8KG6 - chains 6 and I of the 20 polymer chains in the assembly; structure by electron microscopy, 3.07 A resolution.

== Chain 6 ==
Molecule: DNA replication licensing factor MCM6
Organism: Saccharomyces cerevisiae S288C
Notes: EC 3.6.4.12
UniProt: P53091 (MCM6_YEAST); residue numbers follow UniProt; this construct covers 1-1017
Sequence (1017 residues; numbered 1 to 1017; the number before each row is that of its first residue):
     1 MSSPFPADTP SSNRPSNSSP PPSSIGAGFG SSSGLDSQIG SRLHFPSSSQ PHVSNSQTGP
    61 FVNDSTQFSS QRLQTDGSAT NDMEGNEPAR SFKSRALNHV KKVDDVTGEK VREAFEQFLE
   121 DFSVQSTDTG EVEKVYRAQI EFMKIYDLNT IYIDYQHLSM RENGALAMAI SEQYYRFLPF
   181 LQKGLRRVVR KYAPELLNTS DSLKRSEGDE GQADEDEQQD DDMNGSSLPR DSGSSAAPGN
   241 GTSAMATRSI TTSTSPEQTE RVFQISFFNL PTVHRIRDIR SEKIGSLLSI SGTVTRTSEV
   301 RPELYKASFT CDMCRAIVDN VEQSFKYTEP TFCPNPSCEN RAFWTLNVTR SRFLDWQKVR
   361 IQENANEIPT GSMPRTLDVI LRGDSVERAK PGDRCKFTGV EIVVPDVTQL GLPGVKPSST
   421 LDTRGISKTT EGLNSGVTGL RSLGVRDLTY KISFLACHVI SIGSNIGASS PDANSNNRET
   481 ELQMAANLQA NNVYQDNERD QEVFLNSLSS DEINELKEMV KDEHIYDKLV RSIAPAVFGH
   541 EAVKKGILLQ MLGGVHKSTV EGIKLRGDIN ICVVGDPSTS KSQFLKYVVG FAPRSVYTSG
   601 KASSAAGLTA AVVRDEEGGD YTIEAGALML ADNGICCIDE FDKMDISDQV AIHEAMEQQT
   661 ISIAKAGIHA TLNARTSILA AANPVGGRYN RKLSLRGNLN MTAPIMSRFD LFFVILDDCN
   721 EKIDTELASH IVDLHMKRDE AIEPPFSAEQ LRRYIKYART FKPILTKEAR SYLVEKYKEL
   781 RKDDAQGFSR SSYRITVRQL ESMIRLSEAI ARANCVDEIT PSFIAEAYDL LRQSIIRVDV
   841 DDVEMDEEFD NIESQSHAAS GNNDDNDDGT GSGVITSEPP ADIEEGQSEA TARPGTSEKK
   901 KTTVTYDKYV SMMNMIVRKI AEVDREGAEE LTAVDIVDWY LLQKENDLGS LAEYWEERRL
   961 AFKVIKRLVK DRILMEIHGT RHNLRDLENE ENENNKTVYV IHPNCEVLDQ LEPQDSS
Disordered / not traced: 1-99, 125-129, 198-256, 420-433, 464-498, 617-619, 738-741, 839-1017
Curated features (UniProtKB/Swiss-Prot):
  - motif: Ser707 to Asp710 (Arginine finger)
  - binding site (ATP): Gly575 to Ser582
  - modified residue: Ser78 (Phosphoserine), Ser249 (Phosphoserine), Ser372 (Phosphoserine), Thr766 (Phosphothreonine)
  - mutagenesis: Lys581 (K581A: Loss of MCM2-7 complex helicase activity)
Ion coordination: Zn2+: Cys311, Cys314, Cys333, Cys338; Mg2+: Ser582 (together with ATP-gamma-S)
Small-molecule neighbours:
  - ADP (adenosine-5'-diphosphate): Leu565, Glu657, Gln658, Arg708, Val797, Arg798, Glu801
  - ATP-gamma-S (AGS; phosphothiophosphoric acid-adenylate ester): Ala536, Val537, Phe538, His540, Pro577, Ser578, Thr579, Ser580, Lys581, Ser582, Gln583, Glu640, Asn683, Leu727, His730, Ile731

== Chain I ==
Molecule: 71-nt DNA strand
Sequence (71 nucleotides; row label = number of the first residue in the row):
     1 TAGAGTAGGA AGTGATGGTA AGTGATTAGA GAATTGGAGA GTGTGTTTTT TTTTTTTTTT
    61 TTTTTTTTTT T
Disordered / not traced: 1-25, 61-71

== How chain 6 and chain I interact ==
Residue-residue contacts - 13 pairs, chain 6 then chain I:
  Lys416(6) with DT46(I), salt bridge to the phosphate
  Ala605(6) with DT60(I), phosphate contact
  Ala611(6) with DT59(I), phosphate contact
  Val612(6) with DT58(I), phosphate contact; DT59(I), hydrogen bond to the phosphate
  Arg614(6) with DT56(I), base contact; DT57(I), hydrogen bond to the base
  Tyr621(6) with DT57(I), sugar contact; DT58(I), sugar contact
  Lys665(6) with DT58(I), phosphate contact; DT59(I), salt bridge to the phosphate
  Ala666(6) with DT57(I), phosphate contact; DT58(I), phosphate contact

== Overview ==
8 residues of chain 6 and 6 residues of chain I are in contact; the contacts include 2 hydrogen bonds and 2
salt bridges. Polar pairs include Arg614(6)-DT57(I), Val612(6)-DT59(I) and Lys416(6)-DT46(I). Bound to chain
6: ADP and ATP-gamma-S.
Here chain 6 is DNA replication licensing factor MCM6 (Saccharomyces cerevisiae S288C) and chain I is a 71-nt
DNA strand. Entry 8KG6 (Yeast replisome in state I) was determined by electron microscopy together with 8W7S,
8KG8, 8KG9 and 8W7M from the same study.
